5BWM - chains A and B; structure by X-ray diffraction, 2.50 A resolution.

Chain A:
Protein: Transforming protein RhoA
Organism: Homo sapiens
UniProtKB: P61586 (RHOA_HUMAN); residue numbers follow UniProt; this construct covers 1-179
Chain sequence (179 residues; row label = number of the first residue in the row):
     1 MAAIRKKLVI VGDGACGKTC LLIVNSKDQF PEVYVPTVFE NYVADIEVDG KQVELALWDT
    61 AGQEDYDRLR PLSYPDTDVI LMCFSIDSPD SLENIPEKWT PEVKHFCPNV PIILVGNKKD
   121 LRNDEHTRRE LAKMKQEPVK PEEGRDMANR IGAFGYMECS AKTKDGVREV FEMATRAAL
Disordered / not traced: 1-2
Sequence notes: engineered mutation N25 (Phe in P61586)
UniProt features mapped onto this chain:
  - region: A61 to D78 (Switch II region)
  - motif: Y34 to Y42 (Effector region)
  - binding site (GTP): G12 to T19, F30 to T37, D59 to Q63, N117 to D120, S160 to K162
  - modified residue: Y34 (Microbial infection: O-AMP-tyrosine), T37 (Microbial infection: O-AMP-threonine), N41 (Microbial infection: ADP-ribosylasparagine), Q63 (5-glutamyl serotonin)
  - glycosylation: Y34 (Microbial infection: O-linked (GlcNAc) tyrosine), T37 (Microbial infection: O-alpha-linked (GlcNAc) threonine)
  - cross-link: K135 (Glycyl lysine isopeptide (Lys-Gly) (interchain with G-Cter in ubiquitin))
  - natural variant: E47 (E47K: In EDFAOB), P71 (P71S: In EDFAOB)
  - mutagenesis: G14 (G14V: Increased Rho protein signal transduction. Constitutively active), T19 (T19N: Decreased Rho protein signal transduction. Decreased substrate adhesion-dependent cell spreading. Decreased stress fibers assembly. Decreased cytoplasmic microtubule organization), Y34 (Y34A: Abolishes interaction with DGKQ; Y34F: Abolishes AMPylation by Haemophilus IbpA), T37 (T37A: Abolished monoglucosylation by C.difficile toxin TcdA. Abolished O-GlcNAcylation by C.novyi toxin TcdA), Q63 (Q63L: Causes constitutive activation), K135 (K135R: Reduced FBXL19-mediated ubiquitination and subsequent degradation)
Bound ions: Mg2+: T19, T37 (together with GDP)
Small-molecule neighbours: GDP (guanosine-5'-diphosphate): D13, G14, A15, C16, G17, K18, T19, C20, F30, V35, T37, K118, D120, L121, S160, A161, K162
What the authors report for this chain:
  - conformationally variable residues (loop rearrangement): A61 to D78
  - post-translational modification sites: N41 (citing earlier work)
  - mutagenesis - K6A, E40A, E40D, V43A, E54A, W58A: decreased catalytic activity with ADP-ribosyltransferase (chain B)
  - mutagenesis - A56W: abolished catalytic activity with ADP-ribosyltransferase (chain B)
  - mutagenesis - R5K: unchanged catalytic activity with ADP-ribosyltransferase (chain B)

Chain B:
Protein: ADP-ribosyltransferase
Organism: Bacillus cereus
UniProtKB: Q8KNY0 (Q8KNY0_BACCE); residues 1-219 here = UniProt positions 1-219
Chain sequence (219 residues; numbered 1 to 219; the number before each row is that of its first residue):
     1 GNIPTKPKDC NNVDKYKLCT NKEEADAWGK KQFNKWSKEE KSAIRDYTKN ARPYNEFLRM
    61 HAGKLDSDPT MKKKIESLDK ALNRKEAKVN DNIKVYRGDD AWIFGKEYDN SIIKNGKVDR
   121 EKFKEIQKKF QGKTTTEFGY ISTSILIDAG YAKTRPVMTE FKVGSGTHGA YMNSDDLTAY
   181 PGQYELLLPR NTVYKIEKIY IAIDNNTQKE QIKVEATIK
Disordered / not traced: 1-14
Small-molecule neighbours: NADH (NAI; 1,4-dihydronicotinamide adenine dinucleotide): Y47, T48, A51, N55, R59, Y96, R97, G98, D99, D100, W102, I103, E137, S142, T143, S144, G150, Y151, A152, R155, Q183, E185

Chain A / chain B interface:
Pairs across the interface - 33 pairs, chain A then chain B:
  R5(A) - R45(B)
  R5(A) - D175(B)  salt bridge
  Y34(A) - W102(B)
  Y34(A) - K106(B)  hydrogen bond (side chain-backbone)
  Y34(A) - Y108(B)
  V35(A) - N110(B)
  T37(A) - T154(B)  hydrogen bond (side chain-backbone)
  V38(A) - T154(B)
  F39(A) - Y151(B)  hydrogen bond (backbone-side chain)
  E40(A) - R52(B)
  E40(A) - Y151(B)
  N41(A) - T48(B)
  N41(A) - K49(B)
  N41(A) - N50(B)
  N41(A) - Y151(B)  hydrogen bond (backbone-side chain)
  N41(A) - Y180(B)
  N41(A) - Q183(B)
  Y42(A) - K49(B)
  Y42(A) - N50(B)
  Y42(A) - Y180(B)  hydrogen bond (backbone-side chain)
  V43(A) - K49(B)
  V43(A) - Y180(B)
  E54(A) - K49(B)  salt bridge
  A56(A) - A179(B)
  A56(A) - Y180(B)
  L57(A) - Y180(B)  hydrogen bond (backbone-side chain)
  W58(A) - Y180(B)
  W58(A) - P181(B)
  Y66(A) - K153(B)
  R68(A) - D148(B)  salt bridge
  L69(A) - D148(B)
  L69(A) - K153(B)
  L72(A) - D148(B)
Other interface residues (no listed pair), chain A (21 interface residues in all): V33, P36, D65
Other interface residues (no listed pair), chain B (24 interface residues in all): D100, D109, A149, R155, G182, T207
Interface features reported in the paper:
  - specific contacts: N41(A)-Q183(B)

Overview:
21 residues of chain A and 24 residues of chain B are in contact, with 6 hydrogen bonds and 3 salt bridges.
Polar contacts include R5(A)-D175(B), E54(A)-K49(B) and R68(A)-D148(B). The paper describes a contact between
N41(A) and Q183(B). The paper reports that K6A, E40A and E40D of chain A, among others, reduce catalytic
activity with ADP-ribosyltransferase (chain B); a modification site at N41(A); 8 substitutions were tested in
all.
Here chain A is Transforming protein RhoA (Homo sapiens) and chain B is ADP-ribosyltransferase (Bacillus
cereus). Entry 5BWM (The complex structure of C3cer exoenzyme and GDP bound RhoA (NADH-bound state)) was
determined by X-ray diffraction, deposited together with 4XSG and 4XSH.
